Entry 9H6L (X-ray diffraction, 2.67 A resolution); this record covers chains A and B.

Chain A (and B):
Protein: Beta-1,4 N-acetylgalactosaminyltransferase 1
From: Homo sapiens
Notes: EC 2.4.1.92; chain B of this document is another copy of the same molecule, construct and numbering; everything in this record applies to it too
UniProtKB: Q00973 (B4GN1_HUMAN); residues 47-533 here = UniProt positions 47-533
Sequence (499 residues; each row starts with the number of its first residue):
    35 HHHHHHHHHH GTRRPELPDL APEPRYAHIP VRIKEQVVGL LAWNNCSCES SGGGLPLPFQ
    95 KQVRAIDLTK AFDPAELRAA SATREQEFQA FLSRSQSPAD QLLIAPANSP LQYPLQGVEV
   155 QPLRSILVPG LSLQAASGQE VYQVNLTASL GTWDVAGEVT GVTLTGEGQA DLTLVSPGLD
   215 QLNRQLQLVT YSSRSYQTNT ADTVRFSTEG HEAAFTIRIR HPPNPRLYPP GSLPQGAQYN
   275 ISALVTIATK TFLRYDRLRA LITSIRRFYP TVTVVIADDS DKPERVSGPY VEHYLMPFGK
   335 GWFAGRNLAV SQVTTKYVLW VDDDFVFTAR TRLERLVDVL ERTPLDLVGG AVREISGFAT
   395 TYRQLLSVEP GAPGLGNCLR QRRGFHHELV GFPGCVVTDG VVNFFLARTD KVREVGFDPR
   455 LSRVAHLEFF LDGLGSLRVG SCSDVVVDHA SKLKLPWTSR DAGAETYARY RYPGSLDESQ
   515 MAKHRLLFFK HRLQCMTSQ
Unresolved in the structure: 35-50, 266-271, 486-503
Differences from the reference sequence: expression tag (35-46)
Disulfide bonds: C80-C412, C82-C529, C429-C476
Covalent attachments: N-acetylglucosamine (NAG) linked to N274
Ion coordination: Mn2+: D358, H483 (together with UDP)
Ligand contacts: UDP: R288, W336, D356, D358, N437, R457, V458, A459, H460, H483, R505
Swiss-Prot annotation at these positions:
  - glycosylation (N-linked (GlcNAc...) asparagine): N79, N179, N274
  - natural variant: R300 (R300C: In SPG26), D433 (D433A: In SPG26)
From the paper describing this entry:
  - disease-associated variants - K284N, R505C: abolished catalytic activity (proposed by the authors, not directly observed)
  - disease-associated variants - D433A, P453R, R472P: decreased stability with Beta-1,4 N-acetylgalactosaminyltransferase 1 (chain A) (proposed by the authors, not directly observed)
  - disease-associated variants - R300C, S475F, R519P: decreased stability (proposed by the authors, not directly observed)
  - disease-associated variants - R288H, R505H: abolished catalytic activity
  - mutagenesis - D358A: abolished catalytic activity
  - mutagenesis - R66A, F93R, W491N: unchanged stability
  - mutagenesis - F93R, W491N: decreased catalytic activity on GM3 + DGS-NTA(Ni)
  - mutagenesis - F93R, W491N: unchanged catalytic activity on Sialyllactose
  - mutagenesis - F93R: decreased catalytic activity on lipid substrates
  - mutagenesis - W491F (almost 100%): unchanged catalytic activity on lipidated substrates
  - mutagenesis - F93W (2-4-fold): increased catalytic activity on lipidated substrates
  - mutagenesis - F93R, W491N: decreased binding to membrane lipids (from molecular simulation)
  - mutagenesis - W491N: decreased catalytic activity on lipid substrates in liposomes

Interface between chain A and chain B:
Pairs across the interface (240; chain A residue first):
  P52(A) with L161(B), hydrophobic
  D53(A) with L161(B)
  L54(A) with L161(B), hydrophobic; R218(B), hydrogen bond (backbone-side chain)
  A55(A) with R218(B)
  P56(A) with R218(B)
  E57(A) with Q221(B), hydrogen bond
  R59(A) with D214(B), salt bridge
  Y60(A) with D214(B); N217(B); Q221(B)
  I63(A) with V193(B), hydrophobic; D214(B); Q215(B)
  P64(A) with V193(B); T194(B), hydrogen bond (backbone-backbone)
  V65(A) with G191(B); E192(B); R218(B); L222(B), hydrophobic
  R66(A) with G191(B); E192(B), salt bridge
  I67(A) with A190(B)
  K68(A) with D188(B), salt bridge; V189(B); A190(B), hydrogen bond (backbone-backbone); G191(B); E192(B); E201(B), salt bridge
  V71(A) with D188(B); V189(B); A190(B); T224(B)
  V72(A) with A190(B)
  L74(A) with S159(B); S226(B)
  L75(A) with S159(B); I160(B); L161(B), hydrophobic; T224(B)
  R118(A) with L261(B)
  E121(A) with L261(B); Y262(B); P264(B); K350(B), salt bridge
  F122(A) with L261(B), hydrophobic
  F125(A) with P257(B), hydrophobic; P259(B); L261(B), hydrophobic
  R128(A) with R442(B); R472(B), hydrogen bond (backbone-side chain)
  P132(A) with Q150(B), hydrogen bond (backbone-side chain)
  A133(A) with Q150(B), hydrogen bond (backbone-side chain)
  D134(A) with G151(B); R254(B), salt bridge
  Q135(A) with Q150(B), hydrogen bond (backbone-side chain); G151(B)
  L136(A) with Q150(B); G151(B); V152(B), hydrophobic; P163(B), hydrophobic
  L137(A) with P148(B); L149(B), hydrogen bond (backbone-backbone); Q150(B), hydrogen bond (backbone-backbone)
  I138(A) with Q146(B); Y147(B); G164(B)
  A139(A) with Q146(B); Y147(B), hydrogen bond (backbone-backbone); L149(B)
  A141(A) with S143(B); P144(B); L145(B); Q168(B)
  N142(A) with S143(B), hydrogen bond (backbone-backbone); P144(B); Q168(B), hydrogen bond (side chain-backbone)
  S143(A) with A141(B); N142(B), hydrogen bond (backbone-backbone)
  P144(A) with A141(B); N142(B)
  Q146(A) with I138(B); A139(B)
  Y147(A) with I138(B); A139(B), hydrogen bond (backbone-backbone)
  P148(A) with L136(B), hydrophobic; L137(B)
  L149(A) with L137(B), hydrogen bond (backbone-backbone); A139(B), hydrophobic; Y147(B); L149(B)
  Q150(A) with P132(B), hydrogen bond (side chain-backbone); A133(B); Q135(B), hydrogen bond (side chain-backbone); L136(B); L137(B), hydrogen bond (backbone-backbone); T250(B), hydrogen bond
  G151(A) with D134(B); Q135(B); L136(B)
  L157(A) with H420(B)
  R158(A) with S401(B); V402(B), hydrogen bond (side chain-backbone); E403(B); P404(B)
  S159(A) with L74(B); L75(B)
  L161(A) with L54(B), hydrophobic
  P163(A) with L136(B), hydrophobic
  G164(A) with I138(B)
  Q168(A) with A141(B); N142(B)
  D188(A) with K68(B), salt bridge; V71(B)
  V189(A) with K68(B); V71(B)
  A190(A) with I67(B); K68(B), hydrogen bond (backbone-backbone); V71(B); V72(B)
  G191(A) with R66(B); K68(B)
  E192(A) with V65(B); R66(B), salt bridge; K68(B)
  V193(A) with I63(B), hydrophobic; P64(B)
  T194(A) with P64(B), hydrogen bond (backbone-backbone)
  E201(A) with K68(B), salt bridge
  D214(A) with R59(B), salt bridge; Y60(B); I63(B)
  N217(A) with Y60(B)
  R218(A) with L54(B), hydrogen bond (side chain-backbone); P56(B); V65(B)
  Q221(A) with E57(B), hydrogen bond; Y60(B)
  L222(A) with V65(B), hydrophobic
  T224(A) with V71(B)
  Y230(A) with H420(B); H421(B), hydrogen bond (backbone-side chain); D433(B), hydrogen bond
  T232(A) with G469(B); L471(B); R472(B)
  A248(A) with L149(B)
  T250(A) with Q150(B), hydrogen bond
  R252(A) with R252(B)
  R254(A) with D134(B), salt bridge
  H255(A) with G469(B)
  P257(A) with F125(B), hydrophobic
  N258(A) with D466(B), hydrogen bond; H525(B)
  P259(A) with F125(B); K524(B)
  R260(A) with E448(B); V449(B), hydrogen bond (side chain-backbone); D466(B), salt bridge; K524(B)
  L261(A) with R118(B); E121(B); F122(B), hydrophobic; F125(B), hydrophobic; F523(B); K524(B), hydrogen bond (backbone-backbone)
  Y262(A) with E121(B); R454(B); F523(B)
  P263(A) with F523(B)
  P264(A) with T117(B)
  E326(A) with P331(B); K334(B), salt bridge
  H327(A) with L329(B); P331(B)
  Y328(A) with L329(B); M330(B), hydrophobic; P331(B); K334(B), hydrogen bond; L342(B), hydrophobic
  L329(A) with H327(B); Y328(B); L329(B), hydrogen bond (backbone-backbone)
  M330(A) with Y328(B), hydrophobic; Q346(B)
  P331(A) with E326(B); H327(B); Y328(B)
  K334(A) with E326(B), salt bridge; Y328(B), hydrogen bond; Q346(B), hydrogen bond (side chain-backbone)
  A338(A) with Q346(B), hydrogen bond (backbone-side chain)
  N341(A) with S345(B), hydrogen bond (side chain-backbone)
  L342(A) with Y328(B), hydrophobic; L342(B), hydrophobic; S345(B); Q346(B)
  S345(A) with N341(B), hydrogen bond (backbone-side chain); L342(B); S345(B); P453(B)
  Q346(A) with M330(B); K334(B), hydrogen bond (backbone-side chain); A338(B), hydrogen bond (side chain-backbone); L342(B); P453(B)
  V347(A) with P453(B)
  T348(A) with P453(B); R454(B)
  K350(A) with E121(B), salt bridge
  S401(A) with R158(B)
  E403(A) with R158(B), salt bridge
  H420(A) with L157(B); Y230(B)
  H421(A) with Y230(B)
  D433(A) with Y230(B), hydrogen bond
  R442(A) with R128(B)
  R447(A) with N341(B)
  E448(A) with R260(B)
  V449(A) with R260(B), hydrogen bond (backbone-side chain)
  P453(A) with S345(B); V347(B); T348(B); R447(B)
  R454(A) with Y262(B); T348(B)
  D466(A) with N258(B), hydrogen bond (backbone-side chain)
  G469(A) with T232(B); H255(B)
  L471(A) with T232(B)
  R472(A) with R128(B), hydrogen bond (side chain-backbone); T232(B), hydrogen bond
  F523(A) with L261(B); Y262(B); P263(B)
  K524(A) with P259(B); R260(B), hydrogen bond (backbone-backbone); L261(B), hydrogen bond (backbone-backbone)
  H525(A) with N258(B)
  R526(A) with L261(B)
Other interface residues (no listed pair), chain A (128 interface residues in all): H62, Q70, A76, T117, P140, L145, V152, Q155, I160, Q215, S226, N233, T377, P378, V402, V431, L468
Other interface residues (no listed pair), chain B (123 interface residues in all): D53, A55, P140, Q155, N233, A248, V431, L468, R526

In short:
128 residues of chain A and 123 residues of chain B are in contact; the contacts include 47 hydrogen bonds and
16 salt bridges. Among the polar pairs are R59(A)-D214(B), R66(A)-E192(B) and K68(A)-D188(B). The paper
reports that K284N, R505C and R288H of chain A, among others, abolish catalytic activity; D433A, P453R and
R472P of chain A reduce stability with Beta-1,4 N-acetylgalactosaminyltransferase 1 (chain A); 16
substitutions were tested in all.
Both chains are Beta-1,4 N-acetylgalactosaminyltransferase 1 (Homo sapiens). Entry 9H6L (Human B4GALNT1 in
Complex with UDP) was determined by X-ray diffraction, deposited together with 9H6J and 9H6K.
